PDB entry 6LSF | X-ray diffraction, 2.15 A resolution | chains A and C of the 3 polymer chains in the assembly

[Chain A]
Molecule: Genome polyprotein
Source organism: Human enterovirus 71
Notes: EC 3.4.22.29, 3.6.1.15, 3.4.22.28, 2.7.7.48
UniProt: E5RPG3 (E5RPG3_HE71); residues 1-462 here correspond to UniProt positions 1732-2193 (UniProt number = residue number + 1731)
Amino-acid sequence (468 residues; row label = number of the first residue in the row):
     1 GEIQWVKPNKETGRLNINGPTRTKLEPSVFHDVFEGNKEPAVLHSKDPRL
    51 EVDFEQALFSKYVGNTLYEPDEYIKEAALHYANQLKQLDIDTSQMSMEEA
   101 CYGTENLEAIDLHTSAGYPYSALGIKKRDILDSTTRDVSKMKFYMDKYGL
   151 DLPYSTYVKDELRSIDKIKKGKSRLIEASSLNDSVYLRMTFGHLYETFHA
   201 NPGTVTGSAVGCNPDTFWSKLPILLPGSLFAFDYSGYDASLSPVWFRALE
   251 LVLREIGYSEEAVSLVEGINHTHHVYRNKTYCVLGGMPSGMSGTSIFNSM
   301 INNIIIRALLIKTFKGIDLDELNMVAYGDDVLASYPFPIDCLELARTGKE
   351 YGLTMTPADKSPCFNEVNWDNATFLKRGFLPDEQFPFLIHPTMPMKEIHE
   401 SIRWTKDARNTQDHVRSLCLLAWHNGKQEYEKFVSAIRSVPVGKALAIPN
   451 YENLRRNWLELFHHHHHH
Not modelled in the structure: 464-468
Sequence notes: engineered mutation Met291 (Cys2022 in E5RPG3); expression tag (463-468)
Metal / ion sites: Zn2+: His271, His273, Cys282, Glu343
From the paper describing this entry:
  - binding site for the 35-nt RNA strand: Thr114 to Ser115, Lys127, Arg188

[Chain C]
Molecule: 18-nt RNA strand
Sequence (18 nucleotides; each row starts with the number of its first residue):
   684 UGUUCGACGAGAGAGACC
Not modelled in the structure: 684-692

[Chain A / chain C interface]
Pairs across the interface (33):
  His113(A) - A695(C)  salt bridge to the phosphate
  His113(A) - G696(C)  salt bridge to the phosphate
  Ser133(A) - G694(C)  hydrogen bond to the phosphate
  Lys159(A) - C701(C)  base contact
  Asp238(A) - C701(C)  hydrogen bond to the sugar
  Ser289(A) - C701(C)  base contact
  Thr294(A) - C701(C)  base contact
  Ser295(A) - C700(C)  base contact
  Ser295(A) - C701(C)  hydrogen bond to the base
  Asn298(A) - C701(C)  sugar contact
  Tyr327(A) - C700(C)  sugar contact
  Tyr327(A) - C701(C)  phosphate contact
  Gly328(A) - C701(C)  sugar contact
  Asp329(A) - C701(C)  hydrogen bond to the phosphate
  Asp330(A) - C701(C)  phosphate contact
  Leu375(A) - C700(C)  sugar contact
  Lys376(A) - C700(C)  salt bridge to the phosphate
  Lys376(A) - C701(C)  salt bridge to the phosphate
  Arg377(A) - A699(C)  hydrogen bond to the sugar
  Arg377(A) - C700(C)  sugar contact
  Met393(A) - A699(C)  sugar contact
  Ser401(A) - G698(C)  phosphate contact
  Ser401(A) - A699(C)  hydrogen bond to the phosphate
  Asn410(A) - G696(C)  hydrogen bond to the phosphate
  Asn410(A) - A697(C)  hydrogen bond to the phosphate
  Asp413(A) - G696(C)  hydrogen bond to the base
  Asp413(A) - A697(C)  sugar contact
  His414(A) - A697(C)  sugar contact
  His414(A) - G698(C)  salt bridge to the phosphate
  Ser417(A) - A697(C)  hydrogen bond to the sugar
  Ser417(A) - G698(C)  sugar contact
  Leu421(A) - G698(C)  sugar contact
  Leu421(A) - A699(C)  sugar contact
Interface residues without a listed pair, chain A (27 interface residues in all): Tyr237, Glu397, Lys406, Asp407, Leu418
Interface residues without a listed pair, chain C (9 interface residues in all): A693

[In short]
27 residues of chain A face 9 of chain C across their interface; the contacts include 10 hydrogen bonds and 5
salt bridges. Among the polar pairs are Ser295(A)-C701(C), Asp413(A)-G696(C) and Asp238(A)-C701(C). His271(A),
His273(A), Cys282(A) and Glu343(A) form the Zn2+ site. From the paper: a binding site for the 35-nt RNA strand
at Thr114(A), Lys127(A) and Arg188(A).
Here chain A is Genome polyprotein (Human enterovirus 71) and chain C is an 18-nt RNA strand. Entry 6LSF
(Crystal structure of the enterovirus 71 polymerase elongation complex (C2S6RA/C2S6RB form)) was determined by
X-ray diffraction (same publication as 6LSE, 6LSG and 6LSH).
